PDB entry 4YA9 | X-ray diffraction, 2.70 A resolution | chains M and b of the 34 polymer chains in the assembly

Chain M:
Protein: Proteasome subunit beta type-7
Source organism: Saccharomyces cerevisiae (strain ATCC 204508 / S288c)
Notes: EC 3.4.25.1
UniProtKB: P30657 (PSB7_YEAST); residues -12 to 233 here correspond to UniProt positions 21-266 (UniProt number = residue number + 33)
Chain sequence (246 residues; each row starts with the number of its first residue; numbers below 1 keep their minus sign (Thr-12 is residue -12)):
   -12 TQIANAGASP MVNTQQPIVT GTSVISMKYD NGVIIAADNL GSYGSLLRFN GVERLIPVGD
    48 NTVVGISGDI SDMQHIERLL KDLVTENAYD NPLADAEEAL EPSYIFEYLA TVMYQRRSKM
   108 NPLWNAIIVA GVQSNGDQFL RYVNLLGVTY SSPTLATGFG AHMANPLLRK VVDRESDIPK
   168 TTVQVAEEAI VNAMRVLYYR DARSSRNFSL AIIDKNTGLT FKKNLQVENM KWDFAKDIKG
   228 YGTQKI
Disordered / not traced: -12 to 0

Chain b:
Protein: Proteasome subunit beta type-1
Source organism: Saccharomyces cerevisiae (strain ATCC 204508 / S288c)
Notes: EC 3.4.25.1
UniProtKB: P38624 (PSB1_YEAST); residues 1-196 here correspond to UniProt positions 20-215 (UniProt number = residue number + 19)
Chain sequence (196 residues; numbered 1 to 196; the number before each row is that of its first residue):
     1 TSIMAVTFKD GVILGADSRT TTGAYIANRV TDKLTRVHDK IWCCRSGSAA DTQAIADIVQ
    61 YHLELYTSQY GTPSTETAAS VFKELCYENK DNLTAGIIVA GYDDKNKGEV YTIPLGGSVH
   121 KLPYAIAGSG STFIYGYCDK NFRENMSKEE TVDFIKHSLS QAIKWDGSSG GVIRMVVLTA
   181 AGVERLIFYP DEYEQL

Interface between chain M and chain b:
Contacting residue pairs - 62 pairs, chain M then chain b:
  Ser32(M) - Trp165(b)
  Ser32(M) - Asp166(b)
  Ser32(M) - Gly167(b)  hydrogen bond (backbone-backbone)
  Leu33(M) - Phe133(b)  hydrophobic
  Leu33(M) - Trp165(b)
  Leu34(M) - Lys164(b)
  Leu34(M) - Trp165(b)  hydrogen bond (backbone-backbone)
  Leu34(M) - Gly167(b)
  Arg35(M) - Trp165(b)
  Phe146(M) - Ala24(b)
  Phe146(M) - Tyr25(b)
  Tyr185(M) - Glu194(b)  hydrogen bond
  Tyr186(M) - Ile26(b)
  Tyr186(M) - Arg29(b)
  Arg187(M) - Ala24(b)
  Arg187(M) - Tyr25(b)
  Arg187(M) - Ile26(b)  hydrogen bond (backbone-backbone)
  Arg187(M) - Ala27(b)  hydrogen bond (side chain-backbone)
  Arg187(M) - Asn28(b)
  Arg187(M) - Arg29(b)
  Asp188(M) - Ala24(b)
  Asp188(M) - Ile26(b)
  Ala189(M) - Arg19(b)
  Ala189(M) - Ala24(b)  hydrogen bond (backbone-backbone)
  Ala189(M) - Ile26(b)
  Ala189(M) - Gly167(b)
  Arg190(M) - Ala24(b)
  Arg190(M) - Gly167(b)
  Arg193(M) - Asp191(b)  salt bridge
  Arg193(M) - Glu194(b)  salt bridge
  Lys218(M) - Arg29(b)  hydrogen bond (backbone-side chain)
  Trp219(M) - Arg29(b)
  Trp219(M) - Gly171(b)
  Trp219(M) - Val172(b)  hydrophobic
  Trp219(M) - Tyr189(b)
  Trp219(M) - Pro190(b)
  Asp220(M) - Tyr189(b)
  Phe221(M) - Arg29(b)
  Phe221(M) - Val30(b)  hydrophobic
  Ala222(M) - Val30(b)  hydrophobic
  Ala222(M) - Arg174(b)  hydrogen bond (backbone-side chain)
  Ala222(M) - Ile187(b)  hydrophobic
  Lys223(M) - Ile187(b)
  Lys223(M) - Tyr189(b)
  Ile225(M) - Val30(b)  hydrophobic
  Ile225(M) - Arg174(b)  hydrogen bond (backbone-side chain)
  Lys226(M) - Asp32(b)
  Gly227(M) - Asp32(b)  hydrogen bond (backbone-side chain)
  Tyr228(M) - Thr35(b)
  Tyr228(M) - Arg45(b)
  Tyr228(M) - Gln53(b)  hydrogen bond (side chain-backbone)
  Tyr228(M) - Ala56(b)
  Tyr228(M) - Asp57(b)  hydrogen bond
  Gln231(M) - Asp32(b)
  Gln231(M) - Leu34(b)
  Gln231(M) - Thr35(b)
  Gln231(M) - Arg36(b)  hydrogen bond (side chain-backbone)
  Gln231(M) - Trp42(b)
  Gln231(M) - Arg185(b)
  Ile233(M) - Trp42(b)
  Ile233(M) - Val183(b)  hydrophobic
  Ile233(M) - Arg185(b)  hydrogen bond (backbone-side chain)
Other interface residues (no listed pair), chain M (26 interface residues in all): Met150, Met217
Other interface residues (no listed pair), chain b (34 interface residues in all): Ile163, Ser168

Summary:
26 residues of chain M and 34 residues of chain b are in contact; the contacts include 14 hydrogen bonds and 2
salt bridges. Polar contacts include Arg193(M)-Asp191(b), Arg193(M)-Glu194(b) and Tyr185(M)-Glu194(b).
Here chain M is Proteasome subunit beta type-7 and chain b is Proteasome subunit beta type-1, both from
Saccharomyces cerevisiae (strain ATCC 204508 / S288c). Entry 4YA9 (Yeast 20S proteasome beta2-H114D mutant in
complex with Ac-LAD-ep) was determined by X-ray diffraction, deposited together with 4Y69, 4Y6A, 4Y6V, 4Y6Z,
4Y70, 4Y74 and 34 further entries.
